Entry 6HTB (X-ray diffraction, 2.70 A resolution); this record covers chains L and V of the 28 polymer chains in the assembly.

[Chain L]
Molecule: Proteasome subunit beta type-6
Organism: Saccharomyces cerevisiae (strain ATCC 204508 / S288c)
Notes: EC 3.4.25.1
UniProtKB: P23724 (PSB6_YEAST); residues 1-222 here correspond to UniProt positions 20-241 (UniProt number = residue number + 19)
Amino-acid sequence (222 residues; numbered 1 to 222; the number before each row is that of its first residue):
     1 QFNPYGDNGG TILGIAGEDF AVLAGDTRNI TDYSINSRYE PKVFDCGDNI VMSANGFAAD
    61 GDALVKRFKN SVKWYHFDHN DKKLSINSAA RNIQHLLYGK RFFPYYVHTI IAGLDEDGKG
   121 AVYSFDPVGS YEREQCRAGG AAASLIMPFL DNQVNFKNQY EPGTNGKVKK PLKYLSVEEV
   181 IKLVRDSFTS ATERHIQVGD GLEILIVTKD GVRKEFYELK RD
Bound ions: Mg2+: D222 (shared with I163(V), D166(V), S169(V) of chain V)

[Chain V]
Molecule: Proteasome subunit beta type-7
Organism: Homo sapiens
Notes: EC 3.4.25.1
UniProtKB: Q99436 (PSB7_HUMAN); residues 1-234 here correspond to UniProt positions 44-277 (UniProt number = residue number + 43)
Amino-acid sequence (234 residues; row label = number of the first residue in the row):
     1 TTIAGVVYKD GIVLGADTRA TEGMVVADKN CSKIHFISPN IYCCGAGTAA DTDMTTQLIS
    61 SNLELHSLST GRLPRVVTAN RMLKQMLFRY QGYIGAALVL GGVDVTGPHL YSIYPHGSTD
   121 KLPYVTMGSG SLAAMAVFED KFRPDMEEEE AKNLVSEAIA AGIFNDLGSG GNIDLCVISK
   181 NKLDFLRPYT VPNKKGTRLG RYRCEKGTTA VLTEKITPLE IEVLEETVQT MDTS
Not modelled in the structure: 220-234
Construct notes: engineered mutation G171 (Ser214 in Q99436)
Swiss-Prot annotation at these positions:
  - active site: T1 (Nucleophile)
Bound ions: Mg2+: I163, D166, S169 (shared with D222(L) of chain L)
From the paper describing this entry:
  - catalytic residues: T1
  - mutagenesis - S171G: increased growth
  - mutagenesis - G45A: unchanged growth

[How chain L and chain V interact]
Residue-residue contacts - 53 pairs, chain L then chain V:
  R28(L) with L167(V)
  I30(L) with L167(V), hydrophobic
  D32(L) with L167(V)
  Y33(L) with N165(V); D166(V); L167(V), hydrogen bond (backbone-backbone); G168(V)
  I35(L) with F164(V); L167(V), hydrophobic
  R38(L) with F164(V), hydrogen bond (side chain-backbone); N165(V)
  F149(L) with Y202(V), hydrophobic
  Q153(L) with Y202(V), hydrogen bond (side chain-backbone)
  N158(L) with T208(V)
  Q159(L) with C204(V); T208(V)
  Y160(L) with T208(V), hydrogen bond (backbone-backbone); A210(V), hydrophobic
  P162(L) with K206(V)
  N165(L) with T209(V); V211(V)
  G166(L) with A210(V)
  K182(L) with Y202(V)
  L183(L) with Y202(V), hydrophobic
  R185(L) with L199(V)
  D186(L) with R198(V); L199(V), hydrogen bond (side chain-backbone); G200(V), hydrogen bond (side chain-backbone); Y202(V), hydrogen bond
  T189(L) with G196(V)
  E193(L) with V26(V); K29(V), salt bridge; G196(V), hydrogen bond (side chain-backbone)
  R194(L) with M24(V); V25(V); V26(V), hydrogen bond (side chain-backbone); A27(V), hydrogen bond (side chain-backbone); K29(V)
  H195(L) with M24(V)
  I196(L) with R19(V); M24(V), hydrogen bond (backbone-backbone); V26(V), hydrophobic; L167(V)
  Q197(L) with M24(V), hydrogen bond
  K220(L) with N193(V)
  R221(L) with F164(V)
  D222(L) with R19(V), salt bridge; I163(V); D166(V); S169(V); G170(V); G171(V), hydrogen bond (side chain-backbone); N193(V), hydrogen bond
Interface residues without a listed pair, chain L (30 interface residues in all): S34, E161, S190
Interface residues without a listed pair, chain V (33 interface residues in all): T21, D28, K194, K195, T197, G207

[Overview]
Chain L and chain V form an interface of 30 and 33 residues respectively, with 14 hydrogen bonds and 2 salt
bridges. Among the polar pairs are E193(L)-K29(V), D222(L)-R19(V) and R38(L)-F164(V). UniProt lists
active-site residue T1(V) on chain V. From the paper: the catalytic residue T1(V); S171G of chain V increases
growth.
Chain L is Proteasome subunit beta type-6 (Saccharomyces cerevisiae (strain ATCC 204508 / S288c)) and chain V
is Proteasome subunit beta type-7 (Homo sapiens); the structure, Yeast 20S proteasome with human beta2c
(S171G), was determined by X-ray diffraction (same publication as 6HTC, 6HTD, 6HTP, 6HTR, 6HUB, 6HUC and 30
further entries).
